PDB entry 3KZC | X-ray diffraction, 2.20 A resolution | chain A

Chain A:
Name: N-acetylornithine carbamoyltransferase
Organism: Xanthomonas campestris pv. campestris
Notes: EC 2.1.3.9
UniProt: Q8P8J2 (AOTC_XANCP); residue numbers follow UniProt; this construct covers 1-339
Sequence (359 residues; numbered -19 to 339; the number before each row is that of its first residue; numbers below 1 keep their minus sign (Met-19 is residue -19)):
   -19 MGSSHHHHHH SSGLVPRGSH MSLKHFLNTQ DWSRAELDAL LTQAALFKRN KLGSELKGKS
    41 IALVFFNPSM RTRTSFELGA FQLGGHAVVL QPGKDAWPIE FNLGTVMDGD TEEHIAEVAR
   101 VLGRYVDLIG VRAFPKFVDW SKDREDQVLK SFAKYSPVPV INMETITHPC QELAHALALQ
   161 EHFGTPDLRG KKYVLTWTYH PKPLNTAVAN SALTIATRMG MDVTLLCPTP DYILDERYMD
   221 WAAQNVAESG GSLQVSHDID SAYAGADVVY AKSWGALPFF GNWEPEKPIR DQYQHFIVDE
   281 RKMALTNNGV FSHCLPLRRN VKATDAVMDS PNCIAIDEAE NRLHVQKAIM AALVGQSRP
Not modelled in the structure: -19 to 2, 74-77, 335-339
Modified residues: Lys302 (lysine nz-carboxylic acid; KCX)
Differences from the reference sequence: expression tag (-19 to 0)
Curated features (UniProtKB/Swiss-Prot):
  - binding site (carbamoyl phosphate): Ser49 to Thr52, Trp77, Arg112, His148 to Gln151, Cys294, Leu295, Arg322
  - binding site (N(2)-acetyl-L-ornithine): Glu144, Lys252, Leu295
  - site: Glu92 (Key residue in conferring substrate specificity for N-acetyl-L-ornithine versus N-succinyl-L-ornithine)
  - modified residue: Lys302 (N6-carboxylysine)
  - mutagenesis: Glu92 (E92A/P/S/V: Generates an enzyme capable of carbamoylation of N-succinyl-L-ornithine while losing its ability to use N-acetyl-L-ornithine as substrate, thus converting it from a N-acetylornithine ...), Lys302 (K302A/E/R: Significant decrease in enzymatic activity)

Summary:
Curated annotation (UniProt) lists 13 carbamoyl phosphate-binding residues, 3 N(2)-acetyl-L-ornithine-binding
residues and 2 mutagenesis sites.
Chain A is N-acetylornithine carbamoyltransferase (Xanthomonas campestris pv. campestris); the structure,
Crystal structure of N-acetyl-L-ornithine transcarbamylase, was determined by X-ray diffraction, deposited
together with 3KZK.
